Entry 1OFW (X-ray diffraction, 1.50 A resolution); this record covers chain A.

Chain A:
Molecule: Nine-heme cytochrome C
Source organism: Desulfovibrio desulfuricans
UniProt: Q9RN68 (CYC9_DESDE); residues 1-296 here correspond to UniProt positions 31-326 (UniProt number = residue number + 30)
Chain sequence (296 residues; each row starts with the number of its first residue):
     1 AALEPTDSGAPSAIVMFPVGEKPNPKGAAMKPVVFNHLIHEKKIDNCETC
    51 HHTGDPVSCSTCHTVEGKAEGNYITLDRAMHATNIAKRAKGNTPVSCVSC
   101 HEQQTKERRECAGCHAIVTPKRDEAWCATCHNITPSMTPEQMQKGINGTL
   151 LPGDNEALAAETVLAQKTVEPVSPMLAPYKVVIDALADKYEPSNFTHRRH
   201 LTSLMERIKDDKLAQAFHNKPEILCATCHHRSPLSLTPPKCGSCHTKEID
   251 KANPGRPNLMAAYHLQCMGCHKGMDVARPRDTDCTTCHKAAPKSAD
Unresolved in the structure: 294-296
Glycans and other covalent adducts: heme c (HEC) linked to Cys47, Cys50, Cys59, Cys62, Cys97, Cys100, Cys111, Cys114, Cys127, Cys130, Cys225, Cys228, Cys241, Cys244, Cys267, Cys270, Cys284, Cys287
Ion coordination: heme c Fe (9 sites), coordinated by His37, His40, His51, His52, His63, His81, His101, His115, His131, His197, His200, His218, His229, His230, His245, His264 and 2 more
Ligand contacts:
  - heme c (HEC), molecule 1: Ser8, Ala10, Pro11, Ile14, Met16, Phe35, His37, His40, Glu41, Ile44, Asn46, His51, Pro56, Val57, Ser58, Ser60
  - heme c (HEC), molecule 2: Met16, Val33, Phe35, Asn36, Ile39, His40, Lys43, Ile44, Thr49, Met80, Val95, Ser96, His101, Gln104, Thr129, Gln166, Asp211, Lys212, Leu213, Ala216, Phe217
  - heme c (HEC), molecule 3: Met16, Phe17, Pro18, Ala29, Met30, Lys31, Pro32, Val33, Leu76, Met80, His81, Val98, His101, Arg122, Trp126, His131, Phe217
  - heme c (HEC), molecule 4: His51, His52, Thr53, Asp55, Val57, Ser58, Thr61, His63, Glu70, Gly71, Asn72, Ile74, Arg78, Ala79, Met80, Ile85, Ala86, Arg88, Pro94, Val95, Ser96
  - heme c (HEC), molecule 5: His101, Gln104, Thr105, Arg108, Glu110, His115, Val118, Thr119, Pro120, Lys121, Arg122, Trp126, Leu204, Ile208, Asp211, Leu213, Ala214, Phe217, His218, Ile223, Leu224, Ala226, Thr227
  - heme c (HEC), molecule 6: Gly113, Ile117, Ile183, Ser193, Phe195, Thr196, Arg199, His200, Ser203, Leu204, Arg207, Thr227, Gln266, His271, Met274, Val276, Arg278, Pro279, Thr286
  - heme c (HEC), molecule 7: Ile117, Thr119, His229, His230, Arg231, Ser232, Pro239, Lys240, His245, Gly255, Arg256, Pro257, Ala262, Tyr263, Leu265, Gln266
  - heme c (HEC), molecule 8: Val172, Ala177, Pro178, Val181, Ile183, Phe195, His197, Leu201, Leu204, Leu224, Thr227, His229, Ser235, Leu236, Thr237, Pro238, Lys240, Gly242, Tyr263
  - heme c (HEC), molecule 9: Ile183, Asp184, Ala185, Leu186, Ala187, Asp188, Lys189, Tyr190, Pro192, Ser193, Met260, Tyr263, His264, Met268, His271, Pro279, Arg280, Asp281, Thr282, Asp283, His288
Swiss-Prot annotation at these positions:
  - binding site (heme): His37, His40, Cys47, Cys50, His51, His52, Cys59, Cys62, His63, His81, Cys97, Cys100, His101, Cys111, Cys114, His115, Cys127, Cys130, His131, His197 and 16 more in UniProt

Summary:
Covalently linked heme c: at Cys47, Cys59, Cys100, Cys111, Cys127 and Cys228 and 3 more. The heme c Fe site is
built by His37 and His51. From UniProt: 36 heme-binding residues.
Chain A is Nine-heme cytochrome C (Desulfovibrio desulfuricans); the structure, Three dimensional structure of
the oxidized form of nine heme cytochrome c at PH 7.5, was determined by X-ray diffraction (same publication
as 1OFY).
